Entry 5X2Y (X-ray diffraction, 1.79 A resolution); this record covers chains B and D of the 4 polymer chains in the assembly.

Chain B (and D):
Name: L-methionine gamma-lyase
Organism: Pseudomonas putida
Notes: EC 4.4.1.11, 4.4.1.2; chain D of this document is another copy of the same molecule, construct and numbering; everything in this record applies to it too
UniProt: P13254 (MEGL_PSEPU); residue numbers follow UniProt; this construct covers 1-398
Amino-acid sequence (398 residues; each row starts with the number of its first residue):
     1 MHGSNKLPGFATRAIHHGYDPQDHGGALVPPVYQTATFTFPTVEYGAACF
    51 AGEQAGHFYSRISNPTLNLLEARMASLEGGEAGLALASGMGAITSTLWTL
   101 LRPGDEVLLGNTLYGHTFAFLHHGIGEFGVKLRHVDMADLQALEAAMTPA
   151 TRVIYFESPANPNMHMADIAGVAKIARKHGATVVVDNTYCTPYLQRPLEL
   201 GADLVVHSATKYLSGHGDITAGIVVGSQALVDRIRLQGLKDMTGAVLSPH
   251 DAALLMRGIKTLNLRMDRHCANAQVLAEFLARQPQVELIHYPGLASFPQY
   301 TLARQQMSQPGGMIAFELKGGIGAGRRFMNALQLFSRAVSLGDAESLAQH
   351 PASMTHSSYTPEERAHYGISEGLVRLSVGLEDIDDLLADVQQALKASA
Disordered / not traced: 1-6 (chain D: 1-2, 363-368)
Differences from the reference sequence: engineered mutation His116 (Cys in P13254)
Modified residues: Lys211 ((2S)-2-amino-6-[[3-hydroxy-2-methyl-5-(phosphonooxymethyl)pyridin-4-yl]methylideneamino]hexanoic acid; LLP)
Swiss-Prot annotation at these positions:
  - binding site (pyridoxal 5'-phosphate): Tyr59 to Arg61, Gly89, Met90, Ser208 to Thr210
  - binding site (substrate): Tyr114, Arg375
  - modified residue: Lys211 (N6-(pyridoxal phosphate)lysine)
  - mutagenesis: Arg61 (R61A/E/F: Loss of elimination activity against L-methionine), Lys240 (K240D/E: Marked decrease in elimination activity against both L-methionine and DL-homocysteine ...), Asp241 (D241H/R: 5 to 14-fold reduction in alpha,gamma-elimination activity against L-methionine, while no change in affinity for L-methionine)

Interface between chain B and chain D:
Pairs across the interface (60; chain B residue first):
  Pro8(B) - Asp385(D)
  Gly9(B) - Asp382(D)
  Gly9(B) - Asp385(D)  hydrogen bond (backbone-side chain)
  Ala11(B) - Leu380(D)
  Thr12(B) - Leu334(D)
  Thr12(B) - Glu381(D)
  Thr12(B) - Asp382(D)  hydrogen bond (side chain-backbone)
  Thr12(B) - Asp385(D)  hydrogen bond
  Ile15(B) - Ala344(D)
  Ile15(B) - Glu345(D)
  Ile15(B) - Leu380(D)  hydrophobic
  Ile15(B) - Glu381(D)
  His16(B) - Leu334(D)
  His16(B) - Glu345(D)
  His16(B) - Glu381(D)  salt bridge
  Leu28(B) - Asp343(D)
  Leu28(B) - Glu345(D)
  Val29(B) - His216(D)
  Val29(B) - Gly217(D)
  Ser214(B) - Arg257(D)  hydrogen bond
  His216(B) - Val29(D)
  His216(B) - Arg257(D)  hydrogen bond
  His216(B) - Thr261(D)
  Gly217(B) - Val29(D)
  Asp218(B) - Arg257(D)  salt bridge
  Leu254(B) - Leu254(D)  hydrophobic
  Leu254(B) - Arg257(D)
  Arg257(B) - Ser214(D)  hydrogen bond
  Arg257(B) - His216(D)  hydrogen bond
  Arg257(B) - Asp218(D)  salt bridge
  Arg257(B) - Leu254(D)
  Arg257(B) - Gly258(D)
  Gly258(B) - Arg257(D)
  Lys260(B) - Glu345(D)  salt bridge
  Thr261(B) - His216(D)
  Thr261(B) - Arg265(D)
  Asn263(B) - Arg268(D)
  Leu264(B) - Leu264(D)
  Leu264(B) - Arg268(D)
  Arg265(B) - Thr261(D)
  Arg268(B) - Asn263(D)
  Arg268(B) - Leu264(D)
  Leu334(B) - Thr12(D)
  Leu334(B) - His16(D)
  Arg337(B) - Gln22(D)
  Asp343(B) - Leu28(D)
  Ala344(B) - Ile15(D)
  Glu345(B) - Ile15(D)
  Glu345(B) - His16(D)
  Glu345(B) - Lys260(D)  salt bridge
  Leu380(B) - Ala11(D)
  Leu380(B) - Ile15(D)  hydrophobic
  Glu381(B) - Thr12(D)
  Glu381(B) - Ile15(D)
  Glu381(B) - His16(D)  salt bridge
  Asp382(B) - Gly9(D)
  Asp382(B) - Thr12(D)  hydrogen bond (backbone-side chain)
  Asp385(B) - Pro8(D)
  Asp385(B) - Gly9(D)  hydrogen bond (side chain-backbone)
  Asp385(B) - Thr12(D)  hydrogen bond
Also at the interface, not in a pair above, chain B (35 interface residues in all): His250, Asp267, Ser336, Leu347, Asp384
Also at the interface, not in a pair above, chain D (36 interface residues in all): Lys6, Pro21, His250, Asp267, Ser336, Leu347

Overview:
Chain B and chain D form an interface of 35 and 36 residues respectively, with 10 hydrogen bonds and 6 salt
bridges. Polar contacts include His16(B)-Glu381(D), Asp218(B)-Arg257(D) and Lys260(B)-Glu345(D).
Chain B and chain D are both L-methionine gamma-lyase (Pseudomonas putida); the structure, Crystal structure
of Pseudomonas putida methionine gamma-lyase C116H mutant without sulfate ion, was determined by X-ray
diffraction together with 5X2V, 5X2W, 5X2X, 5X2Z and 5X30 from the same study.
